Entry 7BWX (X-ray diffraction, 1.90 A resolution); this record covers chain A.

[Chain A]
Molecule: Ice-binding protein isoform1a
Source organism: Antarctomyces psychrotrophicus
UniProt: A0A2Z6DSM4 (A0A2Z6DSM4_ANTPS); residues 2-216 here correspond to UniProt positions 21-235 (UniProt number = residue number + 19)
Sequence (222 residues; numbered -5 to 216; the number before each row is that of its first residue; numbers below 1 keep their minus sign (His-5 is residue -5)):
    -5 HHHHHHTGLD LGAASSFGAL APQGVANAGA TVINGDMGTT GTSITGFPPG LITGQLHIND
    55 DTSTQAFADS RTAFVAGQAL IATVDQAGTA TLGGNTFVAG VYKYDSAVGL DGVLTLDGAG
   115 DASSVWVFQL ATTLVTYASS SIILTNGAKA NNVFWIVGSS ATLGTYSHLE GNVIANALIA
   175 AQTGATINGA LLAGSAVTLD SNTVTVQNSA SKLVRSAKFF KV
Not modelled in the structure: -5 to 0, 204-216
Construct notes: expression tag (-5 to 1); engineered mutation Asp55 (Asn74 in A0A2Z6DSM4)
Reported in the primary citation:
  - mutagenesis - S153Y: decreased binding to prism ring
  - binding site for sulfate ion: Ser100 to Asp105, Thr126 to Tyr131 (proposed by the authors, not directly observed)

[In short]
From the paper: a binding site for sulfate ion at Ser100 and Thr126; S153Y reduces binding to prism ring.
Chain A is Ice-binding protein isoform1a (Antarctomyces psychrotrophicus); the structure, Crystal structure of
ice-binding protein from an Antarctic ascomycete, Antarctomyces psychrotrophicus, was determined by X-ray
diffraction, deposited together with 7BWY.
